2VVX - chains A and B; structure by X-ray diffraction, 2.75 A resolution.

[Chain A (and B)]
Protein: Protein A52
From: Vaccinia virus
Notes: chain B of this document is another copy of the same molecule, construct and numbering; everything in this record applies to it too
UniProtKB: Q01220 (VA52_VACCV); residue numbers follow UniProt; this construct covers 37-190
Amino-acid sequence (162 residues; numbered 36 to 197; the number before each row is that of its first residue):
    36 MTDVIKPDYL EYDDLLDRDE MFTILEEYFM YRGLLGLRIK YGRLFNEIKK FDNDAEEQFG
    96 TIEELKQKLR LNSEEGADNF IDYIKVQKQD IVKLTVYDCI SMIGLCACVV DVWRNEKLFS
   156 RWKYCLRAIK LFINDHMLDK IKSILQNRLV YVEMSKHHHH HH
Not modelled in the structure: 36-39, 193-197 (chain B: 36-39, 191-197)

[How chain A and chain B interact]
Contacting residue pairs - 25 pairs, chain A then chain B:
  I40(A) with R162(B)
  D43(A) with S155(B); K158(B), salt bridge
  E62(A) with K158(B), salt bridge
  M65(A) with M65(B), hydrophobic; W157(B), hydrophobic
  Y66(A) with L69(B), hydrophobic; F154(B); S155(B); W157(B), hydrogen bond
  L69(A) with Y66(B), hydrophobic; L69(B), hydrophobic; L70(B)
  L70(A) with L69(B); F154(B), hydrophobic
  I74(A) with F154(B), hydrophobic
  F154(A) with Y66(B); L70(B), hydrophobic; I74(B), hydrophobic
  S155(A) with D43(B); Y66(B)
  W157(A) with M65(B), hydrophobic; Y66(B), hydrogen bond
  K158(A) with D43(B), salt bridge; E62(B), salt bridge
Interface residues without a listed pair, chain A (15 interface residues in all): P42, L45, R162
Interface residues without a listed pair, chain B (15 interface residues in all): I40, P42, L45

[In short]
Chain A and chain B each contribute 15 residues to their interface; the contacts include 2 hydrogen bonds and
4 salt bridges. Polar pairs include D43(A)-K158(B), E62(A)-K158(B) and Y66(A)-W157(B).
Both chains are Protein A52 (Vaccinia virus). Entry 2VVX (Structure of Vaccinia virus protein A52) was
determined by X-ray diffraction, deposited together with 2VVW and 2VVY.
